3G6Q - chains B and A of the 4 polymer chains in the assembly; structure by X-ray diffraction, 2.26 A resolution.

[Chain B (and A)]
Name: Glucocorticoid receptor
Organism: Rattus norvegicus
Notes: chain A of this document is another copy of the same molecule, construct and numbering; everything in this record applies to it too
UniProt: P06536 (GCR_RAT); residues 440-525 here = UniProt positions 440-525
Sequence (90 residues; numbered 436 to 525; the number before each row is that of its first residue):
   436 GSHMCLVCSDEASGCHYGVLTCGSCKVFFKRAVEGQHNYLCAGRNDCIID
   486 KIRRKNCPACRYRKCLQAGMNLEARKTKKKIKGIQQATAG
Disordered / not traced: 436, 511-525 (chain A: 436-437, 516-525)
Construct notes: expression tag (436-439)
Ion coordination: Zn2+ site 1: C440, C443, C457, C460; Zn2+ site 2: C476, C482, C492, C495
From the paper describing this entry:
  - mutagenesis - R510A, K514A: decreased binding to DNA
  - mutagenesis - K514A: unchanged signaling
  - mutagenesis - H472A, R510A: increased signaling
  - mutagenesis - H472R: decreased signaling
  - mutagenesis - G470A, N473A: decreased signaling in response to Pal
  - mutagenesis - G470A: decreased signaling in response to Tat

[How chain B and chain A interact]
Contacting residue pairs (17; chain B residue first):
  L475(B) - I487(A)  hydrophobic
  L475(B) - R488(A)
  L475(B) - N491(A)  hydrogen bond (backbone-side chain)
  C476(B) - R488(A)  hydrogen bond (backbone-side chain)
  A477(B) - C482(A)
  A477(B) - I483(A)  hydrogen bond (backbone-backbone)
  A477(B) - R488(A)
  A477(B) - N491(A)
  R479(B) - R479(A)
  R479(B) - D481(A)  salt bridge
  C482(B) - A477(A)
  I483(B) - A477(A)  hydrogen bond (backbone-backbone)
  R488(B) - L475(A)
  R488(B) - C476(A)  hydrogen bond (side chain-backbone)
  R488(B) - A477(A)
  N491(B) - L475(A)  hydrogen bond (side chain-backbone)
  N491(B) - N491(A)
Other interface residues (no listed pair), chain B (9 interface residues in all): I487

[Overview]
Chain B and chain A form an interface of 9 and 10 residues respectively; the contacts include 6 hydrogen bonds
and 1 salt bridge. Polar pairs include R479(B)-D481(A), L475(B)-N491(A) and C476(B)-R488(A). The paper reports
that R510A and K514A of chain B reduce binding to DNA; H472A and R510A of chain B increase signaling; 6
substitutions were tested in all.
Both chains are Glucocorticoid receptor (Rattus norvegicus). Entry 3G6Q (GR DNA binding domain:FKBP5 binding
site complex-9) was determined by X-ray diffraction (same publication as 3FYL, 3G6P, 3G6R, 3G6T, 3G6U, 3G8U
and 8 further entries).
